1LZS - chain A; structure by X-ray diffraction, 1.60 A resolution.

== Chain A ==
Molecule: Human lysozyme
From: Homo sapiens
Notes: EC 3.2.1.17
Reference sequence: P00695 (LYC_HUMAN); residues 1-130 here correspond to UniProt positions 19-148 (UniProt number = residue number + 18)
Amino-acid sequence (130 residues; each row starts with the number of its first residue):
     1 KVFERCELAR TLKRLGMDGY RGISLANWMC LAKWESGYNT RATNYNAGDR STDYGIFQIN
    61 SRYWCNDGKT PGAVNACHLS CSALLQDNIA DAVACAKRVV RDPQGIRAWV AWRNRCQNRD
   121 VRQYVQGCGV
Cystine bridges: Cys6-Cys128, Cys30-Cys116, Cys65-Cys81, Cys77-Cys95
Ion coordination: Na+: Ser61, Cys65, Val74

== In short ==
Ser61, Cys65 and Val74 form the Na+ site.
Chain A is Human lysozyme (Homo sapiens); the structure, Structural changes of the active site cleft and
different saccharide binding modes in human lysozyme co-crystallized ..., was determined by X-ray diffraction
(same publication as 1LZR).
